PDB entry 4I4E | X-ray diffraction, 1.55 A resolution | chain A

# Chain A
Molecule: Focal adhesion kinase 1
Source organism: Homo sapiens
Notes: EC 2.7.10.2; fragment: Kinase Domain:
UniProtKB: Q05397 (FAK1_HUMAN); numbering as in UniProt (aligned over 411-686)
Chain sequence (281 residues; row label = number of the first residue in the row):
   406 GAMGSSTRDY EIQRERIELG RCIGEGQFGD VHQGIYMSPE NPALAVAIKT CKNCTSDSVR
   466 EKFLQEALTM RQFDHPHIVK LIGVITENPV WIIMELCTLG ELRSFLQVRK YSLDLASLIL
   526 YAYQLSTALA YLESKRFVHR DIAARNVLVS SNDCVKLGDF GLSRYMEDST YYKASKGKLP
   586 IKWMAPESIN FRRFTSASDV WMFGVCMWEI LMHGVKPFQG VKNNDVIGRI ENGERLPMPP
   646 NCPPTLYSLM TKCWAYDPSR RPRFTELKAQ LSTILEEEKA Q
Unresolved in the structure: 406-413, 445, 566-583
Differences from the reference sequence: expression tag (406-410)
Swiss-Prot annotation at these positions:
  - active site: D546 (Proton acceptor)
  - binding site (ATP): I428 to G434, K454, E500 to C502
  - modified residue: Y570 (Phosphotyrosine), Y576 (Phosphotyrosine), Y577 (Phosphotyrosine), S580 (Phosphoserine)
Disulfide bonds: C456-C459
Small-molecule neighbours: 1BQ ([4-(2-hydroxyethyl)piperidin-1-yl][4-(5-methyl-4,4-dioxido-1,5-dihydropyrazolo[4,3-c][2,1]benzothiazin-8-yl)phenyl]methanone): R426, I428, V436, A452, K454, V484, M499, E500, L501, C502, T503, L504, G505, E506, F510, V513, R514, L553

# In short
Ligands of chain A: compound 1BQ. From UniProt: active-site residue D546 and 11 ATP-binding residues.
Chain A is Focal adhesion kinase 1 (Homo sapiens); the structure, Structure of Focal Adhesion Kinase catalytic
domain in complex with hinge binding pyrazolobenzothiazine compound, was determined by X-ray diffraction,
deposited together with 4I4F.
